Entry 7X8R (electron microscopy, 2.61 A resolution); this record covers chains B and N of the 5 polymer chains in the assembly.

[Chain B]
Protein: Guanine nucleotide-binding protein G(I)/G(S)/G(T) subunit beta-1
Organism: Rattus norvegicus
UniProt: P54311 (GBB1_RAT); residues 2-340 here = UniProt positions 2-340
Sequence (345 residues; each row starts with the number of its first residue; numbers below 1 keep their minus sign (Met-4 is residue -4)):
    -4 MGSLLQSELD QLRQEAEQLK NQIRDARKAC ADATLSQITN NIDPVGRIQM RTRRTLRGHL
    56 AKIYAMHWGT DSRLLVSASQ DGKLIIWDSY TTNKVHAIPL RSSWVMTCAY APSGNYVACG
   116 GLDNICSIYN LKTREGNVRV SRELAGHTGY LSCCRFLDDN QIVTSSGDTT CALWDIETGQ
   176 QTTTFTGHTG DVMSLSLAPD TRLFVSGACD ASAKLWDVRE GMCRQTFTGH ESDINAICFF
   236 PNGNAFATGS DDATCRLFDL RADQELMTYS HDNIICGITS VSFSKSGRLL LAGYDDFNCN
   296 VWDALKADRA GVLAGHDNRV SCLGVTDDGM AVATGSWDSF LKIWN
Not modelled in the structure: -4 to 2
Differences from the reference sequence: initiating methionine (-4); expression tag (-3 to 1)
Curated features (UniProtKB/Swiss-Prot):
  - modified residue: Ser2 (N-acetylserine), His266 (Phosphohistidine)

[Chain N]
Protein: Nanobody 35
Organism: synthetic construct
Notes: antibody fragment or engineered binder
Sequence (140 residues; each row starts with the number of its first residue; numbers below 1 keep their minus sign (Met-1 is residue -1)):
    -1 MAQVQLQESG GGLVQPGGSL RLSCAASGFT FSNYKMNWVR QAPGKGLEWV SDISQSGASI
    59 SYTGSVKGRF TISRDNAKNT LYLQMNSLKP EDTAVYYCAR CPAPFTRDCF DVTSTTYAYR
   119 GQGTQVTVSS HHHHHHEPEA
Not modelled in the structure: -1 to 0, 127-138
Disulfides: Cys22-Cys96, Cys99-Cys107

[Interface between chain B and chain N]
Contacting residue pairs (18; chain B residue first):
  Arg8(B) with Gln120(N), hydrogen bond
  Glu12(B) with Gln3(N)
  Lys15(B) with Gln3(N), hydrogen bond
  Cys204(B) with Tyr117(N), hydrogen bond (backbone-side chain)
  Asp205(B) with Ala116(N)
  Ala206(B) with Tyr117(N)
  Glu226(B) with Val2(N); Gly26(N); Phe27(N); Thr28(N); Tyr32(N); Arg98(N), hydrogen bond (backbone-side chain); Tyr117(N)
  Ser227(B) with Pro100(N), hydrogen bond (side chain-backbone); Tyr117(N)
  Asp228(B) with Tyr117(N), hydrogen bond
  Asp246(B) with Pro102(N)
  Ile270(B) with Phe103(N)
Other interface residues (no listed pair), chain B (15 interface residues in all): Thr184, Thr223, His225, Asp247
Other interface residues (no listed pair), chain N (16 interface residues in all): Gln1, Ala101, Thr114

[Overview]
Chain B and chain N form an interface of 15 and 16 residues respectively; the contacts include 6 hydrogen
bonds. Polar pairs include Arg8(B)-Gln120(N), Lys15(B)-Gln3(N) and Cys204(B)-Tyr117(N).
Chain B is Guanine nucleotide-binding protein G(I)/G(S)/G(T) subunit beta-1 (Rattus norvegicus) and chain N is
Nanobody 35 (synthetic construct); the structure, Cryo-EM structure of the Boc5-bound hGLP-1R-Gs complex, was
determined by electron microscopy together with 7X8S from the same study.
